Entry 4KGM (X-ray diffraction, 2.36 A resolution); this record covers chains A and B.

== Chain A (and B) ==
Name: Thg1-like uncharacterized protein
Source organism: Bacillus thuringiensis
Notes: chain B of this document is another copy of the same molecule, construct and numbering; everything in this record applies to it too
UniProtKB: Q3F0V8 (Q3F0V8_BACTI); numbering as in UniProt (aligned over 1-245)
Chain sequence (245 residues; each row starts with the number of its first residue):
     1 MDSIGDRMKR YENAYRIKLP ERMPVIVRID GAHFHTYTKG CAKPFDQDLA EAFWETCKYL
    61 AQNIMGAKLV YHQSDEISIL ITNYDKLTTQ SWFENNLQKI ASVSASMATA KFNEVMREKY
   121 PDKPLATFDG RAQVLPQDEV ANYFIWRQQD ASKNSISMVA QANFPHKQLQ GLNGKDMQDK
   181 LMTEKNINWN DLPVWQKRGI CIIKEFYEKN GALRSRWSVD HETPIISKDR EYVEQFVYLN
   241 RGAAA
Unresolved in the structure: 1-2, 170-171, 208-213, 241-245 (chain B: 1-2, 206-214, 240-245)
Bound ions: Mg2+ site 1: D30, G31, D75 (together with ATP); Mg2+ site 2: D30, D75 (together with ATP)
Ligand contacts: ATP (adenosine-5'-triphosphate): D30, G31, A32, H33, F34, H35, T38, C41, A42, P44, F45, D46, L49, S74, D75, M158
What the authors report for this chain:
  - mutagenesis - D75A: decreased catalytic activity
  - binding site for ATP: H33, F34, H35, T38, K43, D46, L49, S74, M158
  - specificity-determining residues: K43
  - mutagenesis - K43A (10-fold): decreased catalytic activity on ATP
  - mutagenesis - M158A: unchanged catalytic activity
  - mutagenesis - M158N (10-fold): increased catalytic activity on GTP
  - binding site for phosphate ion: R16, K99, R131

== Interface between chain A and chain B ==
Contacting residue pairs - 88 pairs, chain A then chain B:
  I4(A) with N142(B); W146(B), hydrophobic
  G5(A) with W146(B)
  R7(A) with E139(B), salt bridge; N142(B)
  M8(A) with E139(B); N142(B); Y143(B); W146(B), hydrophobic
  Y11(A) with Q133(B); L135(B), hydrophobic; P136(B); E139(B), hydrogen bond
  E12(A) with R28(B), salt bridge; R131(B), salt bridge; Q133(B)
  Y15(A) with L19(B), hydrophobic; P20(B); A132(B); V134(B), hydrophobic
  I17(A) with I17(B), hydrophobic; L97(B), hydrophobic
  L19(A) with Y15(B)
  P20(A) with Y15(B)
  R28(A) with E12(B), salt bridge
  L97(A) with I17(B), hydrophobic; Q98(B)
  Q98(A) with L97(B); A101(B); G130(B); R131(B); A132(B), hydrogen bond (side chain-backbone)
  K99(A) with D129(B)
  A101(A) with Q98(B); S102(B)
  S102(A) with A101(B); S102(B); A105(B); D129(B); G130(B), hydrogen bond (side chain-backbone)
  V103(A) with F128(B); D129(B)
  A105(A) with S102(B)
  S106(A) with T109(B), hydrogen bond; T127(B); F128(B), hydrogen bond (side chain-backbone)
  M107(A) with T127(B)
  T109(A) with S106(B), hydrogen bond; A110(B)
  A110(A) with T109(B); L125(B); A126(B)
  K111(A) with L125(B)
  N113(A) with A110(B)
  E114(A) with R117(B), salt bridge; L125(B)
  R117(A) with E114(B), salt bridge
  L125(A) with A110(B); K111(B); E114(B)
  A126(A) with A110(B)
  T127(A) with S106(B)
  F128(A) with V103(B); S106(B), hydrogen bond (backbone-side chain)
  D129(A) with K99(B), salt bridge; S102(B); V103(B)
  G130(A) with Q98(B); S102(B), hydrogen bond (backbone-side chain)
  R131(A) with E12(B), salt bridge; Q98(B); K99(B)
  A132(A) with Y15(B); Q98(B), hydrogen bond (backbone-side chain)
  Q133(A) with Y11(B); E12(B)
  V134(A) with Y15(B), hydrophobic
  L135(A) with Y11(B), hydrophobic
  P136(A) with Y11(B)
  E139(A) with R7(B), salt bridge; M8(B); Y11(B), hydrogen bond
  N142(A) with I4(B); M8(B)
  Y143(A) with M8(B)
  W146(A) with I4(B), hydrophobic; G5(B); M8(B), hydrophobic
Also at the interface, not in a pair above, chain A (46 interface residues in all): R16, Y59, I145, Q149
Also at the interface, not in a pair above, chain B (45 interface residues in all): R16, Y59, M107, N113, Q149

== Summary ==
46 residues of chain A and 45 residues of chain B are in contact, with 10 hydrogen bonds and 9 salt bridges.
Among the polar pairs are R7(A)-E139(B), E12(A)-R28(B) and E12(A)-R131(B). The paper reports a binding site
for ATP at H33(A), F34(A) and H35(A) among others; D75A of chain A reduces catalytic activity; 4 substitutions
were tested in all.
Both chains are Thg1-like uncharacterized protein (Bacillus thuringiensis). Entry 4KGM (Bacterial tRNA(HIS)
Guanylyltransferase (Thg1)-Like Protein in complex with ATP) was determined by X-ray diffraction, deposited
together with 4KGK.
